Entry 5OGC (electron microscopy, 4.80 A resolution (low resolution: residue-level contacts below are approximate; hydrogen-bond / salt-bridge calls are withheld)); this record covers chains A and B of the 3 polymer chains in the assembly.

== Chain A ==
Molecule: Tubulin alpha chain
Source organism: Bos taurus
UniProt: F2Z4C1 (F2Z4C1_BOVIN); numbering as in UniProt (aligned over 1-451)
Chain sequence (451 residues; each row starts with the number of its first residue):
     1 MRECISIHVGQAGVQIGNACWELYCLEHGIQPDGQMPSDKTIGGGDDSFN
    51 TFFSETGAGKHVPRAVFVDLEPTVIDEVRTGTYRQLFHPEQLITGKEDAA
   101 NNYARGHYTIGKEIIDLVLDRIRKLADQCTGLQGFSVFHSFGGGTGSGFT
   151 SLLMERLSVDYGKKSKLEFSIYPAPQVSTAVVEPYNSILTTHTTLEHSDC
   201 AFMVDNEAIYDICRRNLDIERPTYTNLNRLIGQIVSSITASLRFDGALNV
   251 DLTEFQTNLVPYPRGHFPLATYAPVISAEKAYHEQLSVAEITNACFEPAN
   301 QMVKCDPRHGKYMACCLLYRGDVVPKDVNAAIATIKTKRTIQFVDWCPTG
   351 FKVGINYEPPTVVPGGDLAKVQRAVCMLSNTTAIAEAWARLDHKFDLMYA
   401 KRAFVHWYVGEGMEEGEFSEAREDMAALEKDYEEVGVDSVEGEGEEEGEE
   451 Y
Not modelled in the structure: 1, 35-60, 440-451
Sequence notes: conflict Ser136 (Leu in F2Z4C1), Gly265 (Ile in F2Z4C1), Glu358 (Gln in F2Z4C1)
Residues lining bound ligands:
  - GTP (guanosine-5'-triphosphate): Gly10, Gln11, Ala12, Gln15, Ile16, Glu71, Ala99, Ala100, Asn101, Ser140, Gly142, Gly143, Gly144, Thr145, Gly146, Ile171, Thr179, Glu183, Asn206, Tyr224, Leu227, Asn228
  - Zn2+ (ZN): Tyr282, His283, Glu284, Gln285

== Chain B ==
Molecule: Tubulin beta chain
Source organism: Sus scrofa
UniProt: P02554 (TBB_PIG); the author numbering skips numbers that UniProt does not, so the offset changes along the chain: 1-44 = UniProt 1-44; 47-360 = UniProt 45-358; 369-455 = UniProt 359-445
Chain sequence (445 residues; numbered 1 to 455; 10 numbers in that range are skipped by the numbering (no residue carries them; nothing is unmodelled there); the number before each row is that of its first residue):
     1 MREIVHIQAGQCGNQIGAKFWEVISDEHGIDPTGSYHGDSDLQL
    47 ERINVYYNEAAGNKYVPRAILVDLEPGTMDSVRSGPFGQIFRPDNFVFGQ
    97 SGAGNNWAKGHYTEGAELVDSVLDVVRKESESCDCLQGFQLTHSLGGGTG
   147 SGMGTLLISKIREEYPDRIMNTFSVVPSPKVSDTVVEPYNATLSVHQLVE
   197 NTDETYCIDNEALYDICFRTLKLTTPTYGDLNHLVSATMSGVTTCLRFPG
   247 QLNADLRKLAVNMVPFPRLHFFMPGFAPLTSRGSQQYRALTVPELTQQMF
   297 DAKNMMAACDPRHGRYLTVAAVFRGRMSMKEVDEQMLNVQNKNSSYFVEW
   347 IPNNVKTAVCDIPP
   369 RGLKMSATFIGNSTAIQELFKRISEQFTAMFRRKAFLHWYTGEGMDEMEF
   419 TEAESNMNDLVSEYQQYQDATADEQGEFEEEGEEDEA
Not modelled in the structure: 1, 438-455
Residues lining bound ligands:
  - GDP (guanosine-5'-diphosphate): Gly10, Gln11, Cys12, Gln15, Ile16, Ala99, Asn101, Ser140, Gly142, Gly143, Gly144, Thr145, Gly146, Val171, Asp179, Thr180, Glu183, Asn206, Tyr224, Leu227, Asn228
  - GTP (guanosine-5'-triphosphate): Gln247, Leu248, Lys254
  - taxol (TA1): Glu22, Val23, Asp26, Glu27, Leu217, Asp226, His229, Leu230, Ala233, Ser236, Gly237, Phe272, Pro274, Leu275, Thr276, Ser277, Arg278, Pro360, Arg369, Gly370, Leu371
Swiss-Prot annotation at these positions:
  - motif: Met1 to Ile4 (MREI motif)
  - binding site (GTP): Gln11, Glu71, Ser140, Gly144, Thr145, Gly146, Asn206, Asn228
  - binding site (Mg(2+)): Glu71
  - modified residue: Ser40 (Phosphoserine), Lys60 (N6-acetyllysine), Ser174 (Phosphoserine), Thr287 (Phosphothreonine), Thr292 (Phosphothreonine), Arg320 (Omega-N-methylarginine), Glu448 (5-glutamyl polyglutamate)
  - cross-link (Glycyl lysine isopeptide (Lys-Gly)): Lys60 (interchain with G-Cter in ubiquitin), Lys326 (interchain with G-Cter in ubiquitin)

== How chain A and chain B interact ==
Pairs across the interface - 65 pairs, chain A then chain B:
  Gln11(A) with Gly246(B); Gln247(B); Leu248(B); Asn249(B)
  Gln15(A) with Gln247(B)
  Leu70(A) with Arg2(B)
  Glu71(A) with Arg2(B); Asn249(B); Asp251(B)
  Thr73(A) with Arg48(B)
  Glu77(A) with Pro245(B)
  Lys96(A) with Arg2(B); Asp130(B)
  Glu97(A) with Arg2(B)
  Asp98(A) with Arg2(B); Gln133(B); Arg253(B)
  Ala99(A) with Arg2(B)
  Asn101(A) with Lys254(B); Asn258(B); Lys352(B)
  Asn102(A) with Val257(B)
  Val177(A) with Asp329(B)
  Ser178(A) with Asn349(B)
  Thr179(A) with Leu248(B); Asp329(B); Val351(B); Lys352(B); Thr353(B)
  Ala180(A) with Asn258(B); Lys352(B)
  Val181(A) with Asn258(B); Ile347(B); Asn349(B); Asn350(B); Lys352(B)
  Val182(A) with Val257(B)
  Tyr210(A) with Met325(B); Lys326(B)
  Arg214(A) with Lys326(B)
  Glu220(A) with Ser324(B); Lys326(B)
  Pro222(A) with Ser324(B); Met325(B); Lys326(B)
  Thr223(A) with Gln247(B)
  Tyr224(A) with Gln247(B); Met325(B)
  Lys394(A) with Pro348(B)
  Leu397(A) with Trp346(B)
  Met398(A) with Trp346(B)
  Lys401(A) with Phe262(B); Trp346(B)
  Ala403(A) with Pro261(B); Phe262(B)
  Phe404(A) with Val257(B); Asn258(B); Val260(B); Pro261(B)
  His406(A) with Val260(B); Pro261(B); Pro263(B)
  Trp407(A) with Ala256(B); Val257(B); Val260(B)
Also at the interface, not in a pair above, chain A (38 interface residues in all): Val74, Thr80, Arg105, Gln176, Arg221, Arg402
Also at the interface, not in a pair above, chain B (38 interface residues in all): Glu47, Asp199, Ala250, Met259, Thr314, Glu330, Leu333

== Overview ==
The chain A/chain B interface involves 38 residues from each chain. GTP is bound between chain A and chain B.
Bound to chain A: Zn2+. Bound to chain B: GDP and taxol. From UniProt: 8 GTP-binding residues and Mg2+-binding
residue Glu71(B) on chain B.
Chain A is Tubulin alpha chain (Bos taurus) and chain B is Tubulin beta chain (Sus scrofa); the structure,
Molecular basis of human kinesin-8 function and inhibition, was determined by electron microscopy (same
publication as 5OAM and 5OCU).
